3L2I - chains A and B; structure by X-ray diffraction, 1.85 A resolution.

[Chain A (and B)]
Molecule: 3-dehydroquinate dehydratase
Source organism: Salmonella enterica subsp. enterica serovar Typhimurium
Notes: EC 4.2.1.10; chain B of this document is another copy of the same molecule, construct and numbering; everything in this record applies to it too
Reference sequence: P58687 (AROD_SALTY); numbering as in UniProt (aligned over 1-252)
Chain sequence (276 residues; numbered -23 to 252; the number before each row is that of its first residue; numbers below 1 keep their minus sign (Met-23 is residue -23)):
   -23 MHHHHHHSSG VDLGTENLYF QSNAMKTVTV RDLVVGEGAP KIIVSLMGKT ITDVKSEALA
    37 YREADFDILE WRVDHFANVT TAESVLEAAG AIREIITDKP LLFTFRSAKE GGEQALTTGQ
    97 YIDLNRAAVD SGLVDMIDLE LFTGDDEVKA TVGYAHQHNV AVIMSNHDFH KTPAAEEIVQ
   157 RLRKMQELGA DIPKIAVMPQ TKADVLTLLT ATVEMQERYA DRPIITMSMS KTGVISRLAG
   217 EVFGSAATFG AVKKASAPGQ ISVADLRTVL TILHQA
Unresolved in the structure: -23 to -8, 230-232, 252 (chain B: -23 to -8, 229-234, 252)
Differences from the reference sequence: expression tag (-23 to 0)
Curated features (UniProtKB/Swiss-Prot):
  - active site: His143 (Proton donor/acceptor), Lys170 (Schiff-base intermediate with substrate)
  - binding site (3-dehydroquinate): Ser21, Glu46 to Arg48, Arg82, Arg213, Ser232, Gln236
  - mutagenesis: Glu86 (E86A: Very strong reduction of the catalytic efficiency and almost the same affinity for 3-dehydroquinate ...), Lys170 (K170M: Abolishes enzyme activity and 1.5-fold reduction of the affinity for 3-dehydroquinate), Ser232 (S232A: Reduces enzyme activity 50-fold), Gln236 (Q236A: Nearly abolishes enzyme activity)
What the authors report for this chain:
  - conformationally variable residues (loop rearrangement, order/disorder transition, side-chain flip): Arg213, Val228 to Gln236
  - catalytic residues: Lys170 (citing earlier work)
  - mutagenesis - S232A (50-fold), Q236A (1000-fold): decreased catalytic activity

[Interface between chain A and chain B]
Residue-residue contacts - 37 pairs, chain A then chain B:
  Lys178(A) - Glu193(B)
  Lys178(A) - Val218(B)  hydrogen bond (side chain-backbone)
  Lys178(A) - Phe219(B)
  Val181(A) - Phe219(B)  hydrophobic
  Leu182(A) - Leu185(B)
  Leu182(A) - Thr186(B)
  Leu182(A) - Phe219(B)  hydrophobic
  Leu185(A) - Leu182(B)  hydrophobic
  Thr186(A) - Leu182(B)
  Val189(A) - Lys178(B)
  Lys207(A) - Leu249(B)
  Lys207(A) - His250(B)
  Lys207(A) - Gln251(B)
  Thr208(A) - Val218(B)
  Val210(A) - Leu249(B)  hydrophobic
  Ile211(A) - Ile211(B)  hydrophobic
  Ile211(A) - Ala215(B)  hydrophobic
  Ile211(A) - Phe219(B)  hydrophobic
  Leu214(A) - Leu249(B)  hydrophobic
  Ala215(A) - Ile211(B)  hydrophobic
  Val218(A) - Lys178(B)  hydrogen bond (backbone-side chain)
  Val218(A) - Lys207(B)
  Val218(A) - Thr208(B)
  Phe219(A) - Lys178(B)
  Phe219(A) - Val181(B)  hydrophobic
  Phe219(A) - Leu182(B)  hydrophobic
  Phe219(A) - Ile211(B)  hydrophobic
  Asp241(A) - Ile248(B)
  Thr244(A) - Thr244(B)
  Val245(A) - Ile248(B)  hydrophobic
  Ile248(A) - Asp241(B)
  Ile248(A) - Val245(B)  hydrophobic
  Leu249(A) - Lys207(B)
  Leu249(A) - Val210(B)  hydrophobic
  Leu249(A) - Leu214(B)  hydrophobic
  Gln251(A) - Lys207(B)
  Gln251(A) - Gly235(B)
Also at the interface, not in a pair above, chain A (21 interface residues in all): Ile237
Also at the interface, not in a pair above, chain B (24 interface residues in all): Val189, Ile237

[Overview]
21 residues of chain A and 24 residues of chain B are in contact; the contacts include 2 hydrogen bonds. The
hydrogen-bonded pair is Lys178(A)-Val218(B). The paper reports the catalytic residue Lys170(A); S232A and
Q236A of chain A reduce catalytic activity.
Chain A and chain B are both 3-dehydroquinate dehydratase (Salmonella enterica subsp. enterica serovar
Typhimurium); the structure, 1.85 Angstrom Crystal Structure of the 3-Dehydroquinate Dehydratase (aroD) from
Salmonella typhimurium LT2, was determined by X-ray diffraction, deposited together with 3OEX and 3O1N.
